PDB entry 7MR3 | electron microscopy, 3.60 A resolution | chains B and X of the 5 polymer chains in the assembly

== Chain B ==
Protein: RecBCD enzyme subunit RecB
From: Escherichia coli (strain K12)
Notes: EC 3.1.11.5
UniProtKB: P08394 (RECB_ECOLI); residue numbers follow UniProt; this construct covers 1-1180
Chain sequence (1180 residues; each row starts with the number of its first residue):
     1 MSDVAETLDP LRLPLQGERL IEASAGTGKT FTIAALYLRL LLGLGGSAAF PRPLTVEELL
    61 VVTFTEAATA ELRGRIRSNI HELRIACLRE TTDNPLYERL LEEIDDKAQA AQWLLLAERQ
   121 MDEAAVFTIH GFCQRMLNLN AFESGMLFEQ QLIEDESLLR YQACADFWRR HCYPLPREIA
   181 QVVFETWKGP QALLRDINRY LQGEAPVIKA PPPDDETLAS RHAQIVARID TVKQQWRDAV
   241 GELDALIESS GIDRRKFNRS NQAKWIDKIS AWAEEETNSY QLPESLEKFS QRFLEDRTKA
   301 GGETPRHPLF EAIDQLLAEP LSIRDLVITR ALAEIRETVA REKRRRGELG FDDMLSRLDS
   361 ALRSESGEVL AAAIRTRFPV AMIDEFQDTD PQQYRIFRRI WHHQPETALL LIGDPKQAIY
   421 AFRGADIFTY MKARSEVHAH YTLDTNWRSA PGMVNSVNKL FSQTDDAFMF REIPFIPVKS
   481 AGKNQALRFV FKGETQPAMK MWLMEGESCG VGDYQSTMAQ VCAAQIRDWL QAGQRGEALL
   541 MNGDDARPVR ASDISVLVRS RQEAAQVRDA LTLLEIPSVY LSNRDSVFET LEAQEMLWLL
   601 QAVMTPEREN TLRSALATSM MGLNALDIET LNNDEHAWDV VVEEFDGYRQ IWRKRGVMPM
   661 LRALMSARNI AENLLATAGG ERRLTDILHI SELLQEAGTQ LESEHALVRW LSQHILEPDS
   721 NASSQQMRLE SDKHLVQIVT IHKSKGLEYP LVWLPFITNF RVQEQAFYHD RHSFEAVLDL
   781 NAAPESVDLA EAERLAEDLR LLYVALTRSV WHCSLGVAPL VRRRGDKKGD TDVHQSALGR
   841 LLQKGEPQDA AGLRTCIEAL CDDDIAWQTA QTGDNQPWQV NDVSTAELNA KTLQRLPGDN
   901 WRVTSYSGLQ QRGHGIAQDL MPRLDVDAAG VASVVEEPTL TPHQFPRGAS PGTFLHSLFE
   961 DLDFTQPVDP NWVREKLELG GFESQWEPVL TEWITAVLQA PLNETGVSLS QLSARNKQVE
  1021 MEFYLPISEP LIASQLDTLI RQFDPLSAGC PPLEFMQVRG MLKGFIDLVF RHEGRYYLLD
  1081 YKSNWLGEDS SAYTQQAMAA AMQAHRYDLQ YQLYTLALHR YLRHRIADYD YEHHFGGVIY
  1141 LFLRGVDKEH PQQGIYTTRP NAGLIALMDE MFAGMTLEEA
Disordered / not traced: 1-4, 290-303, 911-938, 1175-1180
UniProt features mapped onto this chain:
  - DNA-binding region: Ile252 to Arg254, Val511, Gly512, Ser560, Arg561, Arg761
  - active site: Asp1080 (For nuclease activity)
  - binding site (ATP): Ala23 to Thr30, Trp447
  - binding site (Mg(2+)): His956, Asp1067, Asp1080, Tyr1081
  - mutagenesis: Lys29 (K29Q: Subunit loses ATPase and 3'-5' helicase activity, holoenzyme has 3-5 fold less helicase activity, 20-fold less processivity), Tyr803 (Y803H: Large decrease in recombination, loss of Chi hotspot activity, decreased RecB helicase rate, retains nuclease activity but not Chi-sequence specificity, does not load RecA), Val804 (V804E: Large decrease in recombination, loss of Chi hotspot activity, decreased RecB helicase rate, retains nuclease activity but not Chi-sequence specificity, does not load RecA), Thr807 (T807I: In recB-2109; absence of nuclease modification at Chi sites), Asp1067 (D1067A: Subunit loses nuclease activity), Asp1080 (D1080A: Loss of holoenzyme nuclease activity, retains full helicase activity, does not act at Chi, no loading of RecA on ssDNA and no recombinational repair)

== Chain X ==
Molecule: 60-nt DNA strand
Sequence (60 nucleotides; numbered 2 to 61; the number before each row is that of its first residue):
     2 CTGGAGCATA AGATCCTAGT TTCATCCTTT AGGCTACTGC AGCTAGCTCA GGAGCCATGG
Disordered / not traced: 26-61

== Chain B / chain X interface ==
Residue-residue contacts (4):
  Ile252(B) - DA25(X)  sugar contact
  Arg824(B) - DC17(X)  phosphate contact
  Arg824(B) - DT18(X)  phosphate contact
  Arg824(B) - DA19(X)  phosphate contact
Other interface residues (no listed pair), chain B (4 interface residues in all): Gly825, Lys828

== Overview ==
Chain B and chain X each contribute 4 residues to their interface. From UniProt: a DNA-binding region,
active-site residue Asp1080(B), 9 ATP-binding residues and 4 Mg2+-binding residues on chain B.
Here chain B is RecBCD enzyme subunit RecB (Escherichia coli (strain K12)) and chain X is a 60-nt DNA strand.
Entry 7MR3 (Cryo-EM structure of RecBCD-DNA complex with docked RecBNuc and stabilized RecD) was determined by
electron microscopy, deposited together with 7MR0, 7MR1, 7MR2 and 7MR4.
